PDB entry 8W30 | X-ray diffraction, 2.45 A resolution | chains A and B

[Chain A]
Protein: Integrin alpha-V heavy chain
Source organism: Homo sapiens
UniProt: P06756 (ITAV_HUMAN); residues 1-595 here correspond to UniProt positions 31-625 (UniProt number = residue number + 30)
Amino-acid sequence (605 residues; numbered 1 to 605; the number before each row is that of its first residue):
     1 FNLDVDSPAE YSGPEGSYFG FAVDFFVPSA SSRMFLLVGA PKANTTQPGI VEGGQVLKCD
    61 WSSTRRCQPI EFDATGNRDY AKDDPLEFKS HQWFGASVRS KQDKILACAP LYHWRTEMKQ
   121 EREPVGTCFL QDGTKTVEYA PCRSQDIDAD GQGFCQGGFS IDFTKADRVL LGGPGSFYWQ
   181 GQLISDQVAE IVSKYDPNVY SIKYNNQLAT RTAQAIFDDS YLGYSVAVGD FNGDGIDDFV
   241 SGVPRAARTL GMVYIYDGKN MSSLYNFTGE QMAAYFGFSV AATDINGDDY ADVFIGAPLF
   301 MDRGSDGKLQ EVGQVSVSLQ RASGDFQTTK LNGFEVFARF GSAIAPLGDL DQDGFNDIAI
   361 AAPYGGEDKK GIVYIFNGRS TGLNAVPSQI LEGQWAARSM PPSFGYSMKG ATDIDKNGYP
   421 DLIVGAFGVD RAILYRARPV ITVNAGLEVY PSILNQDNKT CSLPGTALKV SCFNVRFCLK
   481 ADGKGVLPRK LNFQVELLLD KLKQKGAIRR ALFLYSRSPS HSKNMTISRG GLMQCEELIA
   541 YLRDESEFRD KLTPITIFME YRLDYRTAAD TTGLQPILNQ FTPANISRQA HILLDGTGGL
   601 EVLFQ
Disordered / not traced: 483-484, 503-507, 530-532, 595-605
Construct notes: expression tag (596-605)
Cystine bridges: Cys59-Cys67, Cys108-Cys128, Cys142-Cys155, Cys461-Cys472, Cys478-Cys535
Covalent attachments: N-acetylglucosamine (NAG) linked to Asn44, Asn260, Asn458, Asn524; glycan linked to Asn266
Bound ions: Ca2+ site 1: Asp230, Asn232, Asp234, Ile236, Asp238; Ca2+ site 2: Asp284, Asn286, Asp288, Tyr290, Asp292; Ca2+ site 3: Asp349, Asp351, Asp353, Phe355, Asp357; Ca2+ site 4: Asp413, Asp415, Asn417, Tyr419, Asp421

[Chain B]
Protein: Integrin beta-1
Source organism: Homo sapiens
UniProt: P05556 (ITB1_HUMAN); residues 1-445 here correspond to UniProt positions 21-465 (UniProt number = residue number + 20)
Amino-acid sequence (456 residues; numbered 1 to 456; the number before each row is that of its first residue):
     1 QTDENRCLKA NAKSCGECIQ AGPNCGWCTN STFLQEGMPT SARCDDLEAL KKKGCPPDDI
    61 ENPRGSKDIK KNKNVTNRSK GTAEKLKPED ITQIQPQQLV LRLRSGEPQT FTLKFKRAED
   121 YPIDLYYLMD LSYSMKDDLE NVKSLGTDLM NEMRRITSDF RIGFGSFVEK TVMPYISTTP
   181 AKLRNPCTSE QNCTSPFSYK NVLSLTNKGE VFNELVGKQR ISGNLDSPEG GFDAIMQVAV
   241 CGSLIGWRNV TRLLVFSTDA GFHFAGDGKL GGIVLPNDGQ CHLENNMYTM SHYYDYPSIA
   301 HLVQKLSENN IQTIFAVTEE FQPVYKELKN LIPKSAVGTL SANSSNVIQL IIDAYNSLSS
   361 EVILENGKLS EGVTISYKSY CKNGVNGTGE NGRKCSNISI GDEVQFEISI TSNKCPKKDS
   421 DSFKIRPLGF TEEVEVILQY ICECEDTSGL ENLYFQ
Disordered / not traced: 1-65, 78-84, 443-456
Construct notes: expression tag (446-456)
Cystine bridges: Cys187-Cys193, Cys241-Cys281, Cys381-Cys395, Cys415-Cys442
Covalent attachments: N-acetylglucosamine (NAG) linked to Asn249, Asn386
Bound ions: Ca2+ site 1: Ser132, Ser134, Glu229 (together with N-(2,4-dichlorobenzoyl)-L-phenylalanine); Ca2+ site 2: Glu169, Asn224, Asp226, Pro228, Glu229
Residues lining bound ligands: N-(2,4-dichlorobenzoyl)-L-phenylalanine (A1AFA): Ser132, Tyr133, Ser134, Lys182, Pro186, Cys187, Gly223, Asn224, Leu225, Asp226, Ser227, Glu229

[How chain A and chain B interact]
Pairs across the interface - 64 pairs, chain A then chain B:
  Phe21(A) - Lys269(B)
  Phe21(A) - Val274(B)  hydrophobic
  Trp93(A) - Gly272(B)
  Trp93(A) - Val274(B)  hydrophobic
  Leu111(A) - Leu270(B)
  Leu111(A) - Gly271(B)
  Leu111(A) - Gly272(B)
  His113(A) - Met173(B)
  Glu121(A) - Thr179(B)
  Arg122(A) - Met173(B)
  Arg122(A) - Thr178(B)
  Arg122(A) - Pro180(B)
  Pro124(A) - Met173(B)  hydrophobic
  Phe154(A) - Pro174(B)
  Phe154(A) - Leu225(B)  hydrophobic
  Gln156(A) - Pro174(B)
  Gln156(A) - Leu270(B)  hydrogen bond (side chain-backbone)
  Phe159(A) - Lys269(B)
  Phe159(A) - Leu270(B)  hydrophobic
  Trp179(A) - Pro174(B)
  Trp179(A) - Asp226(B)
  Trp179(A) - Leu270(B)
  Asp219(A) - Pro228(B)
  Tyr221(A) - His263(B)
  Tyr221(A) - Asp267(B)
  Tyr221(A) - Leu270(B)  hydrophobic
  Tyr224(A) - Gly266(B)  hydrogen bond (side chain-backbone)
  Tyr224(A) - Lys269(B)
  Tyr224(A) - Leu270(B)  hydrophobic
  Arg245(A) - Pro228(B)
  Arg245(A) - Phe262(B)  hydrogen bond (side chain-backbone)
  Arg245(A) - His263(B)
  Arg245(A) - Phe264(B)
  Arg245(A) - Asp267(B)  salt bridge
  Arg248(A) - Val324(B)
  Thr249(A) - Phe264(B)
  Met272(A) - Phe262(B)  hydrophobic
  Met272(A) - Val324(B)
  Met272(A) - Leu328(B)  hydrophobic
  Ala273(A) - Phe264(B)  hydrophobic
  Ala273(A) - Ile299(B)  hydrophobic
  Tyr275(A) - Phe264(B)  hydrophobic
  Tyr275(A) - Ala265(B)
  Tyr275(A) - Gly266(B)  hydrogen bond (side chain-backbone)
  Tyr275(A) - Asp267(B)  hydrogen bond
  Leu299(A) - Phe264(B)  hydrophobic
  Leu299(A) - Ala265(B)
  Met301(A) - Ile299(B)  hydrophobic
  Met301(A) - Ala300(B)  hydrophobic
  Lys308(A) - Glu365(B)
  Leu309(A) - Leu331(B)
  Glu311(A) - Ser298(B)  hydrogen bond
  Glu311(A) - Ala300(B)
  Phe337(A) - His301(B)
  Phe337(A) - Gln304(B)
  Arg339(A) - Ala265(B)
  Arg339(A) - Pro276(B)
  Tyr364(A) - Val274(B)
  Tyr364(A) - Pro276(B)
  Met400(A) - Leu275(B)  hydrophobic
  Met400(A) - Tyr293(B)
  Tyr406(A) - Lys269(B)
  Tyr406(A) - Val274(B)
  Phe427(A) - Val274(B)  hydrophobic
Also at the interface, not in a pair above, chain A (38 interface residues in all): Tyr18, Gln120, Pro174, Phe278, Asp306, Pro401, Ser403
Also at the interface, not in a pair above, chain B (36 interface residues in all): Val303, Pro323, Glu327, Asn366, Gly367

[Overview]
38 residues of chain A face 36 of chain B across their interface; the contacts include 6 hydrogen bonds and 1
salt bridge. Polar pairs include Arg245(A)-Asp267(B), Gln156(A)-Leu270(B) and Tyr224(A)-Gly266(B). Chain B
binds N-(2,4-dichlorobenzoyl)-L-phenylalanine. Covalently linked N-acetylglucosamine: at Asn44(A), Asn260(A),
Asn458(A) and Asn524(A).
Here chain A is Integrin alpha-V heavy chain and chain B is Integrin beta-1, both from Homo sapiens. Entry
8W30 (Crystal structure of alpha-V beta-1 integrin headpiece in complex with TR01225179) was determined by
X-ray diffraction.
